PDB entry 1M6X | X-ray diffraction, 2.80 A resolution | chains E and A of the 10 polymer chains in the assembly

# Chain E
Molecule: Symmetrized FRT site
Sequence (13 nucleotides; row label = number of the first residue in the row):
     1 TAAGTTCCTA TTC

# Chain A
Protein: Flp recombinase
Source organism: Saccharomyces cerevisiae
Notes: fragment: Flpe
UniProt: P03870 (FLP_YEAST); residues 1-423 here = UniProt positions 1-423
Sequence (423 residues; each row starts with the number of its first residue):
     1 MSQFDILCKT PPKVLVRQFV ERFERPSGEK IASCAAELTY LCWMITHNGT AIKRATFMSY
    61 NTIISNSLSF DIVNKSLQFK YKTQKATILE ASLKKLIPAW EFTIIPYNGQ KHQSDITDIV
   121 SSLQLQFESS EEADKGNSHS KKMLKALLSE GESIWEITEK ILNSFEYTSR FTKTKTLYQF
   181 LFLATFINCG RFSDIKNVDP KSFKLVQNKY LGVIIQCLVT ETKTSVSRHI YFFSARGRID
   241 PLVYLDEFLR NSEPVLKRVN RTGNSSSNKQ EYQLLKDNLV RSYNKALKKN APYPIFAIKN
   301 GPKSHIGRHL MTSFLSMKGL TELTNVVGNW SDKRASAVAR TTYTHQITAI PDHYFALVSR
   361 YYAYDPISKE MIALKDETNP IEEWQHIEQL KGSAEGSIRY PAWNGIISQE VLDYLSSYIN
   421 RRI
Disordered / not traced: 1, 110-113, 130-135, 334-345, 423
Construct notes: engineered mutation Ser2 (Pro in P03870), Ser33 (Leu in P03870), Asn108 (Tyr in P03870), Pro294 (Ser in P03870)

# How chain E and chain A interact
Residue-residue contacts (26; chain E residue first):
  DA2(E) - Arg170(A)  hydrogen bond to the base
  DA3(E) - Arg170(A)  hydrogen bond to the sugar
  DA3(E) - Lys285(A)  base contact
  DA3(E) - Lys289(A)  phosphate contact
  DG4(E) - Ser169(A)  phosphate contact
  DG4(E) - Arg170(A)  hydrogen bond to the phosphate
  DG4(E) - Phe171(A)  hydrogen bond to the phosphate
  DG4(E) - Thr174(A)  hydrogen bond to the phosphate
  DG4(E) - Tyr178(A)  hydrogen bond to the phosphate
  DG4(E) - Lys285(A)  hydrogen bond to the base
  DT5(E) - Thr174(A)  phosphate contact
  DT5(E) - Lys285(A)  hydrogen bond to the base
  DT6(E) - Asn278(A)  hydrogen bond to the phosphate
  DT6(E) - Arg281(A)  base contact
  DC7(E) - Ser2(A)  sugar contact
  DC7(E) - Arg281(A)  base contact
  DC8(E) - Ser2(A)  hydrogen bond to the phosphate
  DC8(E) - Gln3(A)  hydrogen bond to the phosphate
  DT9(E) - Met58(A)  base contact
  DT9(E) - Thr62(A)  hydrogen bond to the phosphate
  DA10(E) - Thr62(A)  phosphate contact
  DA10(E) - Asn66(A)  hydrogen bond to the phosphate
  DT11(E) - Asn300(A)  sugar contact
  DT12(E) - Asn137(A)  phosphate contact
  DC13(E) - Asn137(A)  phosphate contact
  DC13(E) - Lys223(A)  hydrogen bond to the base
Also at the interface, not in a pair above, chain E (13 interface residues in all): DT1
Also at the interface, not in a pair above, chain A (21 interface residues in all): Ser59, Asn61, Gly136, Ser282

# Summary
The interface between chain E and chain A involves 13 residues on one side and 21 on the other; the contacts
include 14 hydrogen bonds. Among the polar pairs are DA2(E)-Arg170(A), DG4(E)-Lys285(A) and DT5(E)-Lys285(A).
Here chain E is Symmetrized FRT site and chain A is Flp recombinase (Saccharomyces cerevisiae). Entry 1M6X
(Flpe-Holliday Junction Complex) was determined by X-ray diffraction.
